PDB entry 5R0Y | X-ray diffraction, 1.75 A resolution | chains A and B

[Chain A]
Name: Pre-mRNA-splicing factor 8
From: Saccharomyces cerevisiae (strain ATCC 204508 / S288c)
Notes: fragment: yPrp8 RNaseH
UniProt: P33334 (PRP8_YEAST); residue numbers follow UniProt; this construct covers 1836-2090
Sequence (258 residues; row label = number of the first residue in the row):
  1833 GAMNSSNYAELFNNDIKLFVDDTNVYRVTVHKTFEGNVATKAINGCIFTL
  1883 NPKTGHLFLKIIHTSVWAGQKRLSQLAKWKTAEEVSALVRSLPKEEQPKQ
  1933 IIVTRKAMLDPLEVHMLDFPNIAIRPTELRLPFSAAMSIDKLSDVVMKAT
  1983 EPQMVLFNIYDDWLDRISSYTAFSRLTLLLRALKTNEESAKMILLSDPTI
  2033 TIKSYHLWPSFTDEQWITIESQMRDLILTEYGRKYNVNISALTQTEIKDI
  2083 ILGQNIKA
Not modelled in the structure: 2070-2090
Differences from the reference sequence: expression tag (1833-1835)
Swiss-Prot annotation at these positions:
  - mutagenesis: Asp1853 (D1853A: Alters protein folding. Severely impaired growth. Strongly reduced growth at 35 degrees Celsius; when associated with A-1854; D1853N: Reduced growth at 30 degrees Celsius ...), Asp1854 (D1854A: Reduced growth at 30 degrees Celsius. Strongly reduced growth at 16 degrees Celsius. Strongly reduced growth at 35 degrees Celsius; when associated with A-1853 ...), Thr1855 (T1855A: Reduced growth at 30 degrees Celsius. Strongly reduced growth at 16 degrees Celsius), Thr1936 (T1936A: Reduced growth at 30 degrees Celsius. Strongly reduced growth at 16 degrees Celsius), Arg1937 (R1937K: Severely impaired growth. Reduced growth at 30 degrees Celsius. Strongly reduced growth at 16 degrees Celsius)

[Chain B]
Name: A1 cistron-splicing factor AAR2
From: Saccharomyces cerevisiae (strain ATCC 204508 / S288c)
Notes: fragment: GAMA - Aar2(1-152) - SSSSS - Aar2(171-317); engineered mutation(s): L153_D170delinsSSSSS
UniProt: P32357 (AAR2_YEAST); aligned to UniProt positions 1-317 over residues 1-317
Sequence (308 residues; numbered -3 to 317; 13 numbers in that range are skipped by the numbering (no residue carries them; nothing is unmodelled there); the number before each row is that of its first residue; numbers below 1 keep their minus sign (Gly-3 is residue -3)):
    -3 GAMAMNTVPFTSAPIEVTIGIDQYSFNVKENQPFHGIKDIPIGHVHVIHF
    47 QHADNSSMRYGYWFDCRMGNFYIQYDPKDGLYKMMEERDGAKFENIVHNF
    97 KERQMMVSYPKIDEDDTWYNLTEFVQMDKIRKIVRKDENQFSYVDSSMTT
   147 VQENEL
   166 SSSSSDPAHSLNYTVINFKSREAIRPGHEMEDFLDKSYYLNTVMLQGIFK
   216 NSSNYFGELQFAFLNAMFFGNYGSSLQWHAMIELICSSATVPKHMLDKLD
   266 EILYYQIKTLPEQYSDILLNERVWNICLYSSFQKNSLHNTEKIMENKYPE
   316 LL
Not modelled in the structure: -3 to 0, 166-169
Differences from the reference sequence: expression tag (-3 to 0); conflict Ser166 (Leu153 in P32357), Ser167 (Lys154 in P32357), Ser170 (Leu157 in P32357)
Swiss-Prot annotation at these positions:
  - region: Leu261 to Ile282 (Leucine-zipper)
  - modified residue: Ser253 (Phosphoserine), Thr274 (Phosphothreonine)

[Chain A / chain B interface]
Pairs across the interface (15; chain A residue first):
  Gln1907(A) - Met195(B)
  Gln1907(A) - Leu199(B)
  Trp1911(A) - Glu194(B)
  Trp1911(A) - Met195(B)  hydrophobic
  Trp1911(A) - Phe198(B)  hydrophobic
  Asp1942(A) - Lys184(B)  salt bridge
  Glu1945(A) - Lys184(B)  salt bridge
  Val1946(A) - Ile189(B)  hydrophobic
  Val1946(A) - Glu194(B)
  Val1946(A) - Phe198(B)  hydrophobic
  His1947(A) - Glu194(B)  salt bridge
  Leu1949(A) - Lys184(B)
  Leu1949(A) - Ser185(B)
  Leu1949(A) - Arg186(B)
  Asp1950(A) - Arg186(B)  salt bridge
Interface residues without a listed pair, chain A (9 interface residues in all): Leu1908

[In short]
9 residues of chain A and 8 residues of chain B are in contact; the contacts include 4 salt bridges. Polar
contacts include Asp1942(A)-Lys184(B), Glu1945(A)-Lys184(B) and His1947(A)-Glu194(B). UniProt lists 5
mutagenesis sites on chain A.
Here chain A is Pre-mRNA-splicing factor 8 and chain B is A1 cistron-splicing factor AAR2, both from
Saccharomyces cerevisiae (strain ATCC 204508 / S288c). Entry 5R0Y (PanDDA analysis group deposition --
Auto-refined data of Aar2/RNaseH for ground state model 12, DMSO-free) was determined by X-ray diffraction,
deposited together with 5QY1, 5QY2, 5QY3, 5QY4, 5QY5, 5QY6 and 128 further entries.
